9EZ7 - chains A and F of the 3 polymer chains in the assembly; structure by X-ray diffraction, 2.03 A resolution.

[Chain A]
Molecule: BsmI
Organism: Geobacillus stearothermophilus
UniProt: Q8RLN4 (Q8RLN4_GEOSE); numbering as in UniProt; present here: 1-487, 494-582, 584-676
Amino-acid sequence (669 residues; row label = number of the first residue in the row; note: 7 numbers in that range are skipped by the numbering (no residue carries them; nothing is unmodelled there)):
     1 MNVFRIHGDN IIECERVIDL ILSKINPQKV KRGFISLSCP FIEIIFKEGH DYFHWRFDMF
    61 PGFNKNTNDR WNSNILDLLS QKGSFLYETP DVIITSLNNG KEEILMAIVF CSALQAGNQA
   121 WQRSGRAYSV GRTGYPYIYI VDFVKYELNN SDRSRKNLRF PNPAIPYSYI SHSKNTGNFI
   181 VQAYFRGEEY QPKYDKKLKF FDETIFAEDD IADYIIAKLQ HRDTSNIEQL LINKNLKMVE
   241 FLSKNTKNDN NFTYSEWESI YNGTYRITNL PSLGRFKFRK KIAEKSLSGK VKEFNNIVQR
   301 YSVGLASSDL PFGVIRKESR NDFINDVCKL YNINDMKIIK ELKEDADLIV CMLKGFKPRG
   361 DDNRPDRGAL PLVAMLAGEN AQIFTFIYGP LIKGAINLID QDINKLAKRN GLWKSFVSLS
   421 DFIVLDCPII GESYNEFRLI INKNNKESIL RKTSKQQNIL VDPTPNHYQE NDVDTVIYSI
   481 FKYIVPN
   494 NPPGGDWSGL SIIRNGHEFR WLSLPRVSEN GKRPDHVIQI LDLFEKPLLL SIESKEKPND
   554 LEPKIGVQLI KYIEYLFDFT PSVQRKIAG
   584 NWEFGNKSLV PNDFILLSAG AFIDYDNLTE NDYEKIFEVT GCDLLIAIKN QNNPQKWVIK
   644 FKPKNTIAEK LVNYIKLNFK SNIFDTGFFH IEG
Sequence notes: engineered mutation Val109 (Glu in Q8RLN4)
Bound ions: Ca2+ site 1 near Glu240 (its only coordinating residue here); Ca2+ site 2: Glu470, Asp528, Ser547
From the paper describing this entry:
  - mutagenesis - E109V: abolished catalytic activity
  - catalytic residues: Glu546

[Chain F]
Molecule: Top strand (13-nt DNA)
Sequence (13 nucleotides; each row starts with the number of its first residue):
     1 GAGGAATGCA GAC

[Interface between chain A and chain F]
Residue-residue contacts (30):
  Gly117(A) - DG4(F)  phosphate contact
  Asn118(A) - DA5(F)  hydrogen bond to the base
  Asn118(A) - DA6(F)  hydrogen bond to the base
  Trp121(A) - DA5(F)  phosphate contact
  Asn162(A) - DG4(F)  hydrogen bond to the phosphate
  Thr246(A) - DG3(F)  phosphate contact
  Lys247(A) - DA2(F)  phosphate contact
  Lys247(A) - DG3(F)  salt bridge to the phosphate
  Lys280(A) - DA5(F)  salt bridge to the phosphate
  Lys281(A) - DA5(F)  sugar contact
  Ile282(A) - DA6(F)  phosphate contact
  Ala283(A) - DA5(F)  phosphate contact
  Ala283(A) - DA6(F)  hydrogen bond to the phosphate
  Lys285(A) - DA6(F)  phosphate contact
  Lys285(A) - DT7(F)  phosphate contact
  Ser286(A) - DA6(F)  hydrogen bond to the phosphate
  Asp309(A) - DG4(F)  phosphate contact
  Pro311(A) - DA5(F)  phosphate contact
  Lys354(A) - DA6(F)  phosphate contact
  Lys354(A) - DT7(F)  salt bridge to the phosphate
  Lys357(A) - DT7(F)  base contact
  Lys357(A) - DG8(F)  hydrogen bond to the base
  Pro358(A) - DT7(F)  phosphate contact
  Pro358(A) - DG8(F)  phosphate contact
  Asn363(A) - DT7(F)  base contact
  Pro365(A) - DT7(F)  base contact
  Tyr388(A) - DA6(F)  hydrogen bond to the phosphate
  Glu470(A) - DA12(F)  phosphate contact
  Arg519(A) - DA10(F)  sugar contact
  Arg519(A) - DG11(F)  salt bridge to the phosphate
Interface residues without a listed pair, chain A (27 interface residues in all): Lys197, Leu310, Phe356, Arg359, Arg364
Interface residues without a listed pair, chain F (11 interface residues in all): DC9

[Summary]
The interface between chain A and chain F involves 27 residues on one side and 11 on the other, with 7
hydrogen bonds and 4 salt bridges. Among the polar pairs are Asn118(A)-DA5(F), Asn118(A)-DA6(F) and
Lys357(A)-DG8(F). From the paper: the catalytic residue Glu546(A); E109V of chain A abolishes catalytic
activity.
Chain A is BsmI (Geobacillus stearothermophilus) and chain F is Top strand (13-nt DNA); the structure, BsmI
(Nicking top mutant) crystallized with Ca2+ and cognate dsDNA, was determined by X-ray diffraction (same
publication as 9EZ5, 9EZD and 9F38).
